PDB entry 8KH6 | X-ray diffraction, 1.62 A resolution | chain A

[Chain A]
Name: Fibroblast growth factor receptor 4
From: Homo sapiens
Notes: EC 2.7.10.1; fragment: kinase domain
Reference sequence: P22455 (FGFR4_HUMAN); residue numbers follow UniProt; this construct covers 445-753
Amino-acid sequence (311 residues; each row starts with the number of its first residue):
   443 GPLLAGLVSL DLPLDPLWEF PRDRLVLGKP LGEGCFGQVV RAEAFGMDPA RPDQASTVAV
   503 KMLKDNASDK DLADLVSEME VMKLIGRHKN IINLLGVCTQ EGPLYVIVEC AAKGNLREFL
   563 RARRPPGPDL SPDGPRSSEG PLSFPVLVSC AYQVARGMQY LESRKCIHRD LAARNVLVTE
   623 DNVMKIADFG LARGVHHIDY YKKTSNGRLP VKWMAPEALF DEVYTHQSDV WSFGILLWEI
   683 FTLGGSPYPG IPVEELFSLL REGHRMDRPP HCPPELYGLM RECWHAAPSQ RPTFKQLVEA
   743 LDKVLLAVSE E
Disordered / not traced: 443-453, 476-478, 569-573, 751-753
Sequence notes: expression tag (443-444); engineered mutation Glu-664 (Arg in P22455)
Swiss-Prot annotation at these positions:
  - active site: Asp-612 (Proton acceptor)
  - binding site (ATP): Leu-473 to Val-481, Lys-503
  - modified residue: Ser-573 (Phosphoserine), Tyr-642 (Phosphotyrosine), Tyr-643 (Phosphotyrosine)
  - natural variant: Val-550 (V550M: In breast pleomorphic lobular sample), Pro-712 (P712T: In a lung adenocarcinoma sample)
  - mutagenesis: Lys-503 (K503R: Loss of kinase activity)
Glycans and other covalent adducts: compound VVI linked to Cys-552
Residues lining bound ligands: VVI (1-[4-[(1R)-1-[3,5-bis(chloranyl)pyridin-4-yl]ethoxy]-5-cyano-pyridin-2-yl]-3-[5-bromanyl-6-(hydroxymethyl)-3-methoxy-pyridin-2-yl]urea): Leu-473, Gly-474, Val-481, Arg-483, Thr-499, Ala-501, Lys-503, Ile-534, Val-550, Glu-551, Ala-553, Ala-554, Gly-556, Asn-557, Arg-616, Leu-619, Ala-629, Asp-630

[In short]
Compound VVI is covalently linked to Cys-552. From UniProt: active-site residue Asp-612, 10 ATP-binding
residues and one mutagenesis site.
Chain A is Fibroblast growth factor receptor 4 (Homo sapiens); the structure, Crystal structure of FGFR4
kinase domain with 8r, was determined by X-ray diffraction together with 8KH7, 8KH8, 8KH9 and 8W5C from the
same study.
